6XI8 - chains C and B of the 3 polymer chains in the assembly; structure by electron microscopy, 3.64 A resolution.

[Chain C]
Molecule: RNA polymerase II transcription factor B subunit 3
Organism: Saccharomyces cerevisiae (strain ATCC 204508 / S288c)
UniProtKB: Q03290 (TFB3_YEAST); numbering as in UniProt (aligned over 259-321)
Sequence (63 residues; each row starts with the number of its first residue):
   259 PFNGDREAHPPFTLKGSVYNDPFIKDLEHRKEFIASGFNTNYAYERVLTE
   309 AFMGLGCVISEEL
Not modelled in the structure: 321
Construct notes: conflict Pro269 (Arg in Q03290)

[Chain B]
Molecule: Cyclin CCL1
Organism: Saccharomyces cerevisiae (strain ATCC 204508 / S288c)
UniProtKB: P37366 (CCL1_YEAST); residues 47-370 here = UniProt positions 47-370
Sequence (324 residues; row label = number of the first residue in the row):
    47 DLYRHSSQYRMWSYTKDQLQEKRVDTNARAIAYIEENLLKFREAHNLTEE
    97 EIKVLEAKAIPLTMEEELDLVNFYAKKVQVIAQHLNLPTEVVATAISFFR
   147 RFFLENSVMQIDPKSIVHTTIFLACKSENYFISVDSFAQKAKSTRDSVLK
   197 FEFKLLESLKFSLLNHHPYKPLHGFFLDIQNVLYGKVDLNYMGQIYDRCK
   247 KRITAALLTDVVYFYTPPQITLATLLIEDEALVTRYLETKFPSREGSQES
   297 VPGNEKEEPQNDASTTEKNKEKSTESEEYSIDSAKLLTIIRECKSIIEDC
   347 KPPSTEEAKKIAAKNYYCQNPSTL
Not modelled in the structure: 47-48, 288-325

[How chain C and chain B interact]
Pairs across the interface - 45 pairs, chain C then chain B:
  Lys273(C) with Asn227(B)
  Val276(C) with Gln226(B); Asn227(B); Tyr230(B)
  Tyr277(C) with Leu223(B); Gln226(B); Asn227(B)
  Asn278(C) with Gln226(B), hydrogen bond (backbone-side chain)
  Asp279(C) with His219(B), salt bridge; Phe222(B); Leu223(B)
  Pro280(C) with Phe222(B)
  Phe281(C) with Tyr242(B), hydrophobic
  Ile282(C) with His219(B)
  Tyr302(C) with Leu223(B), hydrophobic
  Arg304(C) with Lys216(B)
  Val305(C) with Lys216(B); His219(B); Gly220(B)
  Leu306(C) with Leu223(B), hydrophobic
  Glu308(C) with Lys216(B)
  Ala309(C) with Pro217(B), hydrophobic; Gly220(B); Phe221(B); Pro264(B)
  Phe310(C) with Phe221(B), hydrophobic; Asp224(B); Tyr282(B)
  Met311(C) with Tyr49(B); Thr262(B); Pro264(B)
  Gly312(C) with Tyr49(B); Thr262(B), hydrogen bond (backbone-side chain); Gln265(B)
  Leu313(C) with Gln265(B); Leu332(B), hydrophobic
  Gly314(C) with Gln265(B), hydrogen bond (backbone-side chain); Ile335(B)
  Val316(C) with Thr61(B); Phe260(B); Tyr261(B), hydrophobic
  Ser318(C) with Tyr55(B), hydrogen bond (backbone-side chain)
  Glu319(C) with Tyr55(B); Ser59(B); Thr61(B)
Other interface residues (no listed pair), chain C (26 interface residues in all): Phe270, Leu272, Cys315, Glu320
Other interface residues (no listed pair), chain B (28 interface residues in all): Arg50, Gln64, Met238, Ile327
Interface features reported in the paper:
  - interface residues, chain C: Thr271(C), Leu313(C)
  - interface residues, chain B: Lys62(B)

[Summary]
26 residues of chain C face 28 of chain B across their interface; the contacts include 4 hydrogen bonds and 1
salt bridge. Polar contacts include Asp279(C)-His219(B), Asn278(C)-Gln226(B) and Gly312(C)-Thr262(B). The
paper reports interface residues Thr271(C), Leu313(C) and Lys62(B).
Here chain C is RNA polymerase II transcription factor B subunit 3 and chain B is Cyclin CCL1, both from
Saccharomyces cerevisiae (strain ATCC 204508 / S288c). Entry 6XI8 (Yeast TFIIK (Kin28/Ccl1/Tfb3) Complex) was
determined by electron microscopy (same publication as 7KUE).
